3CIZ - chain A; structure by X-ray diffraction, 1.87 A resolution.

Chain A:
Name: RNA-directed RNA polymerase
From: Hepatitis C virus subtype 1b
Notes: EC 2.7.7.48
Reference sequence: P26663 (POLG_HCVBK); residues 2-570 here correspond to UniProt positions 2421-2989 (UniProt number = residue number + 2419)
Chain sequence (576 residues; row label = number of the first residue in the row; numbers below 1 keep their minus sign (Met-5 is residue -5)):
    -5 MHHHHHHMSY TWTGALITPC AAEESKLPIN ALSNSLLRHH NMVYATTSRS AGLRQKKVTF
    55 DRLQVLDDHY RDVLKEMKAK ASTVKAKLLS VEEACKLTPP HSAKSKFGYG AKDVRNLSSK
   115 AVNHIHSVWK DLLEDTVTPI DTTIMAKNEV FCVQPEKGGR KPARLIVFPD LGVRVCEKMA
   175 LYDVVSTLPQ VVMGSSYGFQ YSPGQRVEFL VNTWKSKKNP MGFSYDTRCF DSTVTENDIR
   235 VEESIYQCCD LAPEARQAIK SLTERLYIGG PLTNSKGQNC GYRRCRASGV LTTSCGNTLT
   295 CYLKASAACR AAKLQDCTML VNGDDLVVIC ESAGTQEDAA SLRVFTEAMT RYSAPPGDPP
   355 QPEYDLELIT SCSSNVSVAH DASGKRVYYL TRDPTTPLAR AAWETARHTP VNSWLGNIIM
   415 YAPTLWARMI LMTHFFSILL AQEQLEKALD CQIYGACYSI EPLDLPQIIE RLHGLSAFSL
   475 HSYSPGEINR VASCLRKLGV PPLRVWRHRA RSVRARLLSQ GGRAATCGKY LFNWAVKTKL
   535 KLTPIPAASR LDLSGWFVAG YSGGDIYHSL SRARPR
Unresolved in the structure: -5 to -1, 151-152, 564-570
Sequence notes: expression tag (-5 to 1)
UniProt features mapped onto this chain:
  - binding site (Mg(2+)): Asp220, Asp318, Asp319
  - modified residue (Phosphoserine): Ser29, Ser42
Metal / ion sites: Zn2+ near His1 (its only coordinating residue here)
Reported in the primary citation:
  - binding site for 2-amino-5-bromobenzoic acid: Tyr477, Arg501

Overview:
From UniProt: 3 Mg2+-binding residues. From the paper: a binding site for 2-amino-5-bromobenzoic acid at
Tyr477 and Arg501.
Chain A is RNA-directed RNA polymerase (Hepatitis C virus subtype 1b); the structure, Crystal structure of
hepatitis c virus rna-dependent rna polymerase ns5b in complex with small molecule fragments, was determined
by X-ray diffraction together with 3CJ0, 3CJ2, 3CJ3, 3CJ4 and 3CJ5 from the same study.
